Entry 5B2I (X-ray diffraction, 3.00 A resolution); this record covers chains B and J of the 10 polymer chains in the assembly.

== Chain B ==
Molecule: Histone H4
From: Homo sapiens
Reference sequence: P62805 (H4_HUMAN); residues 0-102 here correspond to UniProt positions 1-103 (UniProt number = residue number + 1)
Sequence (106 residues; row label = number of the first residue in the row; numbers below 1 keep their minus sign (Gly-3 is residue -3)):
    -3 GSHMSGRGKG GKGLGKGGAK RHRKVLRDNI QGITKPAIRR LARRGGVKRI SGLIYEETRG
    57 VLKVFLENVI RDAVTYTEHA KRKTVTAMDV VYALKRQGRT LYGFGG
Unresolved in the structure: -3 to 20
Differences from the reference sequence: expression tag (-3 to -1)
Curated features (UniProtKB/Swiss-Prot):
  - DNA-binding region: Lys16 to Lys20
  - modified residue: Ser1 (N-acetylserine), Arg3 (Asymmetric dimethylarginine), Lys5 (N6-(2-hydroxyisobutyryl)lysine), Lys8 (N6-(2-hydroxyisobutyryl)lysine), Lys12 (N6-(2-hydroxyisobutyryl)lysine), Lys16 (N6-(2-hydroxyisobutyryl)lysine), Lys20 (N6,N6,N6-trimethyllysine), Lys31 (N6-(2-hydroxyisobutyryl)lysine), Lys44 (N6-(2-hydroxyisobutyryl)lysine), Ser47 (Phosphoserine), Tyr51 (Phosphotyrosine), Lys59 (N6-(2-hydroxyisobutyryl)lysine), Lys77 (N6-(2-hydroxyisobutyryl)lysine), Lys79 (N6-(2-hydroxyisobutyryl)lysine), Thr80 (Phosphothreonine), Tyr88 (Phosphotyrosine), Lys91 (N6-(2-hydroxyisobutyryl)lysine)
  - cross-link (Glycyl lysine isopeptide (Lys-Gly)): Lys12 (interchain with G-Cter in SUMO2), Lys20 (interchain with G-Cter in SUMO2), Lys31 (interchain with G-Cter in SUMO2), Lys59 (interchain with G-Cter in SUMO2), Lys79 (interchain with G-Cter in SUMO2), Lys91 (interchain with G-Cter in SUMO2)

== Chain J ==
Molecule: 146-nt DNA strand
From: Homo sapiens
Sequence (146 nucleotides; numbered -73 to 72; the number before each row is that of its first residue; numbers below 1 keep their minus sign (DA-73 is residue -73)):
   -73 ATCAATATCC ACGTGCCAGT TATACCAAAA GTGTATTTGG AAACTCCTAA CTGAAAAGGC
   -13 ATGTTCACGT GAATTCACGT GAACATGCCT TTTCAGTTAG GAGTTTCCAA ATACACTTTT
    47 GGTATAACTG GCACGTGGAT ATTGAT

== Chain B / chain J interface ==
Pairs across the interface - 13 pairs, chain B then chain J:
  Arg35(B) with DA8(J), salt bridge to the phosphate
  Lys44(B) with DA8(J), phosphate contact
  Arg45(B) with DG7(J), sugar contact; DA8(J), phosphate contact
  Ile46(B) with DG7(J), sugar contact; DA8(J), hydrogen bond to the phosphate
  Ser47(B) with DG7(J), phosphate contact
  Gly48(B) with DG7(J), hydrogen bond to the phosphate
  Arg78(B) with DG27(J), phosphate contact
  Lys79(B) with DG26(J), phosphate contact; DG27(J), hydrogen bond to the phosphate
  Thr80(B) with DG26(J), phosphate contact; DG27(J), hydrogen bond to the phosphate
Interface residues without a listed pair, chain B (12 interface residues in all): Val21, Arg39, Tyr51
Interface residues without a listed pair, chain J (7 interface residues in all): DT6, DT16, DA28

== Overview ==
12 residues of chain B face 7 of chain J across their interface; the contacts include 4 hydrogen bonds and 1
salt bridge. Among the polar pairs are Ile46(B)-DA8(J), Gly48(B)-DG7(J) and Lys79(B)-DG27(J). Curated
annotation (UniProt) lists a DNA-binding region on chain B.
Chain B is Histone H4 and chain J is a 146-nt DNA strand, both from Homo sapiens; the structure, Human
nucleosome containing CpG unmethylated DNA, was determined by X-ray diffraction, deposited together with 5B2J.
